Entry 8B4H (electron microscopy, 3.35 A resolution); this record covers chains C and F of the 8 polymer chains in the assembly.

== Chain C ==
Protein: Putative transposase for insertion sequence element IS5376
Source organism: Geobacillus stearothermophilus
UniProt: Q45618 (TRA6_GEOSE); residue numbers follow UniProt; this construct covers 1-400
Sequence (406 residues; each row starts with the number of its first residue):
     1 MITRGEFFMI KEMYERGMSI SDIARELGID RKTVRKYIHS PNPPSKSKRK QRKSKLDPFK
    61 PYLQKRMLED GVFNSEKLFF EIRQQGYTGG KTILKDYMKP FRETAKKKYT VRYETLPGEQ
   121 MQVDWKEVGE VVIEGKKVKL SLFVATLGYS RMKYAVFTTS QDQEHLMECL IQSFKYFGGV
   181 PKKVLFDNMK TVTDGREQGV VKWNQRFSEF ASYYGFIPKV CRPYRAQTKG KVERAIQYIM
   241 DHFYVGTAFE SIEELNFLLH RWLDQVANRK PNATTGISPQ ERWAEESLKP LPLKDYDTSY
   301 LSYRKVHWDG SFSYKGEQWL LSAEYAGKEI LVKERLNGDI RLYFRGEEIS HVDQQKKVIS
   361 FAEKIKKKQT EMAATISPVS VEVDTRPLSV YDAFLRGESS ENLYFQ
Disordered / not traced: 223-233, 374-406
Construct notes: cloning artifact (401-406)
Swiss-Prot annotation at these positions:
  - DNA-binding region: Ile20 to His39 (H-T-H motif)
Reported in the primary citation:
  - catalytic residues: Asp124, Asp187, Glu233
  - binding site for DNA (57-MER) / right IS21 transposon end (insertion sequence IS5376): Tyr113, Gln369
  - binding site for DNA (57-MER) / right IS21 transposon end (insertion sequence IS5376): Lys32, Thr92, Lys95
  - mutagenesis - D124A, D187A, E233A: abolished catalytic activity
  - mutagenesis - Q369A: decreased catalytic activity

== Chain F ==
Molecule: DNA (55-MER) / right IS21 transposon end (insertion sequence IS5376)
Sequence (55 nucleotides; each row starts with the number of its first residue):
     1 CCTTCTGGGG AATTTTAAAC CGGCGATTTT GGGGAAAAAA TAATCGGCCT TGACA
Bound ions: Mg2+: DA55 (shared with 1 residue of chain A)

== How chain C and chain F interact ==
Pairs across the interface (40; chain C residue first):
  Met1(C) - DT16(F)  sugar contact
  Tyr14(C) - DG7(F)  phosphate contact
  Ser19(C) - DT6(F)  phosphate contact
  Ser21(C) - DT6(F)  phosphate contact
  Arg31(C) - DT6(F)  salt bridge to the phosphate
  Arg31(C) - DG7(F)  hydrogen bond to the base
  Lys32(C) - DG8(F)  hydrogen bond to the base
  Lys32(C) - DG9(F)  hydrogen bond to the base
  Arg35(C) - DT6(F)  sugar contact
  Arg35(C) - DG7(F)  salt bridge to the phosphate
  Arg35(C) - DG8(F)  phosphate contact
  Arg49(C) - DT16(F)  base contact
  Arg49(C) - DA17(F)  hydrogen bond to the sugar
  Arg52(C) - DA17(F)  base contact
  Arg52(C) - DA18(F)  sugar contact
  Arg52(C) - DA19(F)  sugar contact
  Ser54(C) - DC20(F)  phosphate contact
  Lys55(C) - DC20(F)  hydrogen bond to the phosphate
  Lys55(C) - DC21(F)  salt bridge to the phosphate
  Thr88(C) - DC21(F)  phosphate contact
  Gly89(C) - DC21(F)  phosphate contact
  Gly90(C) - DC21(F)  hydrogen bond to the phosphate
  Lys91(C) - DG22(F)  salt bridge to the phosphate
  Thr92(C) - DC21(F)  base contact
  Thr92(C) - DG22(F)  hydrogen bond to the base
  Thr92(C) - DG23(F)  base contact
  Ile93(C) - DC20(F)  phosphate contact
  Ile93(C) - DC21(F)  phosphate contact
  Arg304(C) - DC49(F)  sugar contact
  Arg304(C) - DT50(F)  phosphate contact
  Lys305(C) - DT50(F)  hydrogen bond to the phosphate
  Lys305(C) - DT51(F)  salt bridge to the phosphate
  His307(C) - DT51(F)  base contact
  His307(C) - DG52(F)  base contact
  Ser313(C) - DC49(F)  hydrogen bond to the phosphate
  Ser313(C) - DT50(F)  base contact
  Tyr314(C) - DC49(F)  phosphate contact
  Lys315(C) - DC49(F)  hydrogen bond to the phosphate
  Gly316(C) - DC48(F)  phosphate contact
  Gly316(C) - DC49(F)  phosphate contact
Interface residues without a listed pair, chain C (28 interface residues in all): Ile20, Lys53, Leu56, Tyr303

== Overview ==
The interface between chain C and chain F involves 28 residues on one side and 17 on the other, with 10
hydrogen bonds and 5 salt bridges. Polar pairs include Arg31(C)-DG7(F), Lys32(C)-DG8(F) and Lys32(C)-DG9(F).
The paper reports catalytic residues Asp124(C), Asp187(C) and Glu233(C); D124A, D187A and E233A of chain C
abolish catalytic activity.
Here chain C is Putative transposase for insertion sequence element IS5376 (Geobacillus stearothermophilus)
and chain F is DNA (55-MER) / right IS21 transposon end (insertion sequence IS5376). Entry 8B4H (IstA
transposase cleaved donor complex) was determined by electron microscopy.
